Entry 6MN7 (electron microscopy, 4.80 A resolution (low resolution: residue-level contacts below are approximate; hydrogen-bond / salt-bridge calls are withheld)); this record covers chains C and D of the 9 polymer chains in the assembly.

# Chain C (and D)
Name: Envelope Glycoprotein gp120
Source organism: Human immunodeficiency virus 1
Notes: chain D of this document is another copy of the same molecule, construct and numbering; everything in this record applies to it too
UniProtKB: Q2N0S6 (Q2N0S6_9HIV1); the construct lacks a stretch of the UniProt sequence and is renumbered around it, so the offset changes along the chain: 31-141 = UniProt 30-140; 150-185 = UniProt 141-176; 188-309 = UniProt 187-308; 312-321 = UniProt 309-318; 2 more segments
Chain sequence (476 residues; row label = number of the first residue in the row; note: 13 numbers in that range are skipped by the numbering (no residue carries them; nothing is unmodelled there); a row labelled like 185A-185J holds insertion residues (185A, then the next letters in order)):
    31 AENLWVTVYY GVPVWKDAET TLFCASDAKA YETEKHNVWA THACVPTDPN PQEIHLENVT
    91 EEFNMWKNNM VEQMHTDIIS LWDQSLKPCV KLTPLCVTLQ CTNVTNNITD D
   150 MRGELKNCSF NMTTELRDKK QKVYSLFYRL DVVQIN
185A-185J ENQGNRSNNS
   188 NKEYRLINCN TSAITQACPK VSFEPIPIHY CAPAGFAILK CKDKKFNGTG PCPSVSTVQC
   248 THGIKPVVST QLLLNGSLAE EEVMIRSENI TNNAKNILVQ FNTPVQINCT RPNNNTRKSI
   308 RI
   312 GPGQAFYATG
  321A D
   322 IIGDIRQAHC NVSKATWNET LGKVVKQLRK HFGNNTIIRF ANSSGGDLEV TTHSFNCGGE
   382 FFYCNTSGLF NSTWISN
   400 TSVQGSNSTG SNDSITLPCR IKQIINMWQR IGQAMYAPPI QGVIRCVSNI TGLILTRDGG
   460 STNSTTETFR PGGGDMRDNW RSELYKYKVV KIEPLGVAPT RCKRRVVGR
Disordered / not traced: 31-32, 59-67, 185A-185J, 400-410, 458-460, 506-508
Differences from the reference sequence: engineered mutation Asn332 (Thr330 in Q2N0S6), Cys501 (Ala498 in Q2N0S6)
Disulfide bonds: Cys54-Cys74, Cys119-Cys205, Cys126-Cys196, Cys131-Cys157, Cys218-Cys247, Cys296-Cys331, Cys378-Cys445, Cys385-Cys418
Covalent attachments: N-acetylglucosamine (NAG) linked to Asn88, Asn133, Asn156, Asn160, Asn197, Asn276, Asn295, Asn339, Asn355, Asn363, Asn386, Asn392, Asn448; glycan linked to Asn301

# Interface between chain C and chain D
Contacting residue pairs (6):
  Cys126(C) with Arg166(D)
  Thr128(C) with Asp167(D)
  Arg192(C) with Leu165(D)
  Cys196(C) with Glu164(D); Gly314(D)
  Asn197(C) with Arg308(D)
Other interface residues (no listed pair), chain C (8 interface residues in all): Val127, Thr198, Ser199
Other interface residues (no listed pair), chain D (7 interface residues in all): Pro313

# Overview
The interface between chain C and chain D involves 8 residues on one side and 7 on the other.
N-acetylglucosamine is covalently linked to Asn88(C), Asn133(C), Asn156(C), Asn160(C), Asn197(C) and Asn276(C)
and 7 more.
Both chains are Envelope Glycoprotein gp120 (Human immunodeficiency virus 1). Entry 6MN7 (Cryo-EM structure of
BG505.SOSIP.664 in complex with BF520.1 antigen binding fragment) was determined by electron microscopy.
